PDB entry 7D8P | X-ray diffraction, 2.00 A resolution | chains A and C of the 4 polymer chains in the assembly

[Chain A]
Name: 14-3-3 protein zeta/delta
Organism: Homo sapiens
UniProtKB: P63104 (1433Z_HUMAN); residue numbers follow UniProt; this construct covers 1-245
Sequence (265 residues; numbered -19 to 245; the number before each row is that of its first residue; numbers below 1 keep their minus sign (Met-19 is residue -19)):
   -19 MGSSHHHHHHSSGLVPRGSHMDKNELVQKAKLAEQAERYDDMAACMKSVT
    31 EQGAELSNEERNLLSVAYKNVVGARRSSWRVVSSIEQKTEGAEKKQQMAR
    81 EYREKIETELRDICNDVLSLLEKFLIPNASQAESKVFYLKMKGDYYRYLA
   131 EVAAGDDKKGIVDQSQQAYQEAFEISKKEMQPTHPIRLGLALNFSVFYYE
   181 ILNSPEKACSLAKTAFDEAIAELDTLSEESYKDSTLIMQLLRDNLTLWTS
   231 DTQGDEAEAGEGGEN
Not modelled in the structure: -19 to 0, 70-72, 208-209, 231-245
Differences from the reference sequence: initiating methionine (-19); expression tag (-18 to 0)

[Chain C]
Name: CRTC1 pSer151 peptide
UniProtKB: Q6UUV9 (CRTC1_HUMAN); residue numbers follow UniProt; this construct covers 146-156
Sequence (11 residues; numbered 146 to 156; the number before each row is that of its first residue):
   146 WRRTNSDSALH
Not modelled in the structure: 146
Modified positions: Ser151 (phosphoserine; SEP)
Curated features (UniProtKB/Swiss-Prot):
  - modified residue: Thr149 (Phosphothreonine), Ser151 (Phosphoserine)

[Interface between chain A and chain C]
Pairs across the interface (28):
  Asn42(A) - His156(C)
  Val46(A) - His156(C)
  Lys49(A) - Ser153(C)  hydrogen bond (side chain-backbone)
  Lys49(A) - His156(C)  hydrogen bond (side chain-backbone)
  Arg56(A) - Arg147(C)
  Arg56(A) - Ser151(C)
  Arg127(A) - Ser151(C)
  Tyr128(A) - Ser151(C)
  Gly169(A) - Asp152(C)
  Leu172(A) - Asn150(C)
  Leu172(A) - Ser151(C)
  Leu172(A) - Asp152(C)
  Asn173(A) - Ser151(C)
  Asn173(A) - Asp152(C)  hydrogen bond (side chain-backbone)
  Val176(A) - Thr149(C)
  Val176(A) - Asn150(C)
  Glu180(A) - Arg147(C)  salt bridge
  Glu180(A) - Thr149(C)
  Leu216(A) - Leu155(C)  hydrophobic
  Ile217(A) - Asp152(C)
  Ile217(A) - Leu155(C)  hydrophobic
  Leu220(A) - Ser151(C)
  Leu220(A) - Leu155(C)  hydrophobic
  Asn224(A) - Thr149(C)
  Asn224(A) - Asn150(C)  hydrogen bond (side chain-backbone)
  Leu227(A) - Arg148(C)
  Leu227(A) - Thr149(C)
  Trp228(A) - Thr149(C)  hydrogen bond
Also at the interface, not in a pair above, chain A (21 interface residues in all): Arg60, Lys120, Glu131, Tyr179
Also at the interface, not in a pair above, chain C (10 interface residues in all): Ala154

[In short]
The interface between chain A and chain C involves 21 residues on one side and 10 on the other; the contacts
include 5 hydrogen bonds and 1 salt bridge. Polar contacts include Glu180(A)-Arg147(C), Lys49(A)-Ser153(C) and
Lys49(A)-His156(C).
Chain A is 14-3-3 protein zeta/delta (Homo sapiens) and chain C is CRTC1 pSer151 peptide; the structure, CRTC1
pSer151 peptide in complex with 14-3-3 zeta, was determined by X-ray diffraction (same publication as 7D8H and
7D9V).
